Entry 5QZM (X-ray diffraction, 1.66 A resolution); this record covers chains A and B.

== Chain A ==
Molecule: Pre-mRNA-splicing factor 8
Organism: Saccharomyces cerevisiae (strain ATCC 204508 / S288c)
Notes: fragment: yPrp8 RNaseH
UniProtKB: P33334 (PRP8_YEAST); residues 1836-2090 here = UniProt positions 1836-2090
Sequence (258 residues; row label = number of the first residue in the row):
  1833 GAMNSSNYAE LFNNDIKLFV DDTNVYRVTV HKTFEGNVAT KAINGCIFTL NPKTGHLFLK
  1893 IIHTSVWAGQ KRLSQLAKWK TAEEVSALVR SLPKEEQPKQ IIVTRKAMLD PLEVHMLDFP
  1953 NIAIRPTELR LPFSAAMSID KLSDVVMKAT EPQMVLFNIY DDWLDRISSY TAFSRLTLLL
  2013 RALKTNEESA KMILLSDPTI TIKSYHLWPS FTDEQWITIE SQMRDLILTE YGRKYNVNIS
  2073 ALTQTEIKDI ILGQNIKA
Unresolved in the structure: 2070-2090
Sequence notes: expression tag (1833-1835)
Curated features (UniProtKB/Swiss-Prot):
  - mutagenesis: Asp1853 (D1853A: Alters protein folding. Severely impaired growth. Strongly reduced growth at 35 degrees Celsius; when associated with A-1854; D1853N: Reduced growth at 30 degrees Celsius ...), Asp1854 (D1854A: Reduced growth at 30 degrees Celsius. Strongly reduced growth at 16 degrees Celsius. Strongly reduced growth at 35 degrees Celsius; when associated with A-1853 ...), Thr1855 (T1855A: Reduced growth at 30 degrees Celsius. Strongly reduced growth at 16 degrees Celsius), Thr1936 (T1936A: Reduced growth at 30 degrees Celsius. Strongly reduced growth at 16 degrees Celsius), Arg1937 (R1937K: Severely impaired growth. Reduced growth at 30 degrees Celsius. Strongly reduced growth at 16 degrees Celsius)

== Chain B ==
Molecule: A1 cistron-splicing factor AAR2
Organism: Saccharomyces cerevisiae (strain ATCC 204508 / S288c)
Notes: fragment: GAMA - Aar2(1-152) - SSSSS - Aar2(171-317); engineered mutation(s): L153_D170delinsSSSSS
UniProtKB: P32357 (AAR2_YEAST); residue numbers follow UniProt; this construct covers 1-152, 171-317
Sequence (308 residues; each row starts with the number of its first residue; note: 13 numbers in that range are skipped by the numbering (no residue carries them; nothing is unmodelled there); numbers below 1 keep their minus sign (Gly-3 is residue -3)):
    -3 GAMAMNTVPF TSAPIEVTIG IDQYSFNVKE NQPFHGIKDI PIGHVHVIHF QHADNSSMRY
    57 GYWFDCRMGN FYIQYDPKDG LYKMMEERDG AKFENIVHNF KERQMMVSYP KIDEDDTWYN
   117 LTEFVQMDKI RKIVRKDENQ FSYVDSSMTT VQENEL
   166 SSSSSDPAHS LNYTVINFKS REAIRPGHEM EDFLDKSYYL NTVMLQGIFK NSSNYFGELQ
   226 FAFLNAMFFG NYGSSLQWHA MIELICSSAT VPKHMLDKLD EILYYQIKTL PEQYSDILLN
   286 ERVWNICLYS SFQKNSLHNT EKIMENKYPE LL
Unresolved in the structure: -3 to 0, 166-169
Sequence notes: expression tag (-3 to 0); linker (166-170)
Curated features (UniProtKB/Swiss-Prot):
  - region: Leu261 to Ile282 (Leucine-zipper)
  - modified residue: Ser253 (Phosphoserine), Thr274 (Phosphothreonine)
  - mutagenesis: Ser253 (S253A: No effect on interaction with PRP8; S253D/E: Disrupts interaction with PRP8)

== Interface between chain A and chain B ==
Pairs across the interface (17):
  Gln1907(A) - Met195(B)
  Gln1907(A) - Leu199(B)
  Leu1908(A) - Met195(B)  hydrophobic
  Trp1911(A) - Glu194(B)
  Trp1911(A) - Met195(B)  hydrophobic
  Trp1911(A) - Phe198(B)  hydrophobic
  Asp1942(A) - Lys184(B)  salt bridge
  Asp1942(A) - Phe198(B)
  Glu1945(A) - Lys184(B)  salt bridge
  Val1946(A) - Ile189(B)  hydrophobic
  Val1946(A) - Glu194(B)
  Val1946(A) - Phe198(B)  hydrophobic
  His1947(A) - Glu194(B)  salt bridge
  Leu1949(A) - Lys184(B)
  Leu1949(A) - Ser185(B)
  Leu1949(A) - Arg186(B)
  Asp1950(A) - Arg186(B)  salt bridge

== Summary ==
9 residues of chain A face 8 of chain B across their interface; the contacts include 4 salt bridges. Polar
contacts include Asp1942(A)-Lys184(B), Glu1945(A)-Lys184(B) and His1947(A)-Glu194(B). From UniProt: 5
mutagenesis sites on chain A; one mutagenesis site on chain B.
Here chain A is Pre-mRNA-splicing factor 8 and chain B is A1 cistron-splicing factor AAR2, both from
Saccharomyces cerevisiae (strain ATCC 204508 / S288c). Entry 5QZM (PanDDA analysis group deposition --
Auto-refined data of Aar2/RNaseH for ground state model 37) was determined by X-ray diffraction together with
5QY1, 5QY2, 5QY3, 5QY4, 5QY5, 5QY6 and 128 further entries from the same study.
